Entry 6ZVP (electron microscopy, 4.00 A resolution); this record covers chains D and B of the 4 polymer chains in the assembly.

# Chain D (and B)
Molecule: Tyrosine 3-monooxygenase
Organism: Homo sapiens
Notes: EC 1.14.16.2; chain B of this document is another copy of the same molecule, construct and numbering; everything in this record applies to it too
UniProt: P07101 (TY3H_HUMAN); residues 40-497 here correspond to UniProt positions 71-528 (UniProt number = residue number + 31)
Chain sequence (458 residues; row label = number of the first residue in the row):
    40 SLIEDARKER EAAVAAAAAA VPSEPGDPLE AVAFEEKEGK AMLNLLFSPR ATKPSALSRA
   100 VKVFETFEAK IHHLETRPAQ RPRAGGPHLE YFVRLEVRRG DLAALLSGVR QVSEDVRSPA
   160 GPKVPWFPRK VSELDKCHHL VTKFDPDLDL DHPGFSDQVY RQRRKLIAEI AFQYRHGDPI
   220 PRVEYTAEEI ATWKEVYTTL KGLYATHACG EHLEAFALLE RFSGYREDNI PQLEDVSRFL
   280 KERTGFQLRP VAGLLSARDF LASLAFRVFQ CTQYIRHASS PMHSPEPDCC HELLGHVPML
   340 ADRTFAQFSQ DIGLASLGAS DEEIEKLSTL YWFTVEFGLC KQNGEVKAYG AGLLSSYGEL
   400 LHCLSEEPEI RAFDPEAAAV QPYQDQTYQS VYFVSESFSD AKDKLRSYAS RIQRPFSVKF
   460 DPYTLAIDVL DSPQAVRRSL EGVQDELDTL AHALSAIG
Construct notes: conflict Met81 (Val112 in P07101)
Swiss-Prot annotation at these positions:
  - binding site (Fe cation): His330, His335, Glu375
  - site: Asp424 (Important for substrate specificity)
  - modified residue (Phosphoserine): Ser40, Ser471
Ion coordination: Fe ion: His330, His335, Glu375 (together with L-dopamine)
Residues lining bound ligands: L-dopamine (LDP): Leu41, Asp44, Phe299, Phe308, Pro326, His330, His335, Tyr370, Glu375, Ala390
What the authors report for this chain:
  - post-translational modification sites: Ser40 (citing earlier work)
  - specificity-determining residues: Asp424 (citing earlier work)
  - disease-associated variants - R297W, T368M: decreased stability (proposed by the authors, not directly observed)

# How chain D and chain B interact
Contacting residue pairs (15):
  Pro472(D) with Leu493(B)
  Val475(D) with Leu493(B), hydrophobic
  Arg476(D) with Leu493(B); Ser494(B)
  Leu479(D) with Ala490(B), hydrophobic
  Gln483(D) with Leu486(B); Asp487(B)
  Leu486(D) with Gln483(B); Leu486(B), hydrophobic
  Asp487(D) with Gln483(B)
  Ala490(D) with Leu479(B), hydrophobic
  Leu493(D) with Pro472(B); Val475(B), hydrophobic; Arg476(B)
  Ser494(D) with Arg476(B)
Other interface residues (no listed pair), chain D (11 interface residues in all): Leu489
Other interface residues (no listed pair), chain B (11 interface residues in all): Leu489

# Summary
Chain D and chain B each contribute 11 residues to their interface. Chain D binds L-dopamine. The Fe ion site
is built by His330(D), His335(D) and Glu375(D). UniProt lists 3 Fe cation-binding residues on chain D. The
paper reports that R297W and T368M of chain D reduce stability; the specificity determinant Asp424(D).
Chain D and chain B are both Tyrosine 3-monooxygenase (Homo sapiens); the structure, Atomic model of the
EM-based structure of the full-length tyrosine hydroxylase in complex with dopamine (residues ..., was
determined by electron microscopy.
